Entry 4V3D (X-ray diffraction, 2.65 A resolution); this record covers chains C and D.

Chain C:
Protein: HB3VAR03 cidra domain
From: Plasmodium falciparum
Notes: fragment: cidra
Amino-acid sequence (251 residues; numbered 468 to 718; the number before each row is that of its first residue):
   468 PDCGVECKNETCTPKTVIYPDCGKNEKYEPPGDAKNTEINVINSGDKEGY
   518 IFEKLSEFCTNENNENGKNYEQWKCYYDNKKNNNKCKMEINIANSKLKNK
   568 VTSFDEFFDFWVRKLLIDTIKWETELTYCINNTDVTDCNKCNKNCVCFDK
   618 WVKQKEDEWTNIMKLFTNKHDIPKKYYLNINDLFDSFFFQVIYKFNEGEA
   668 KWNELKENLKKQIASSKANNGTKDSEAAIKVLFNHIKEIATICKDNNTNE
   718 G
Disordered / not traced: 468-502, 529-535, 558-564, 598-604, 685-691, 717-718
Disulfide bonds: Cys-526/Cys-614, Cys-542/Cys-553, Cys-596/Cys-608, Cys-612/Cys-710
What the authors report for this chain:
  - mutagenesis - F655L, F655Y: unchanged binding to Endothelial protein C receptor (chain D)

Chain D:
Protein: Endothelial protein C receptor
From: Homo sapiens
Notes: fragment: extracellular domain
UniProtKB: Q9UNN8 (EPCR_HUMAN); residues 8-177 here correspond to UniProt positions 25-194 (UniProt number = residue number + 17)
Amino-acid sequence (170 residues; numbered 8 to 177; the number before each row is that of its first residue):
     8 LQRLHMLQISYFRDPYHVWYQGNASLGGHLTHVLEGPDTNTTIIQLQPLQ
    58 EPESWARTQSGLQSYLLQFHGLVRLVHQERTLAFPLTIRCFLGCELPPEG
   108 SRAHVFFEVAVNGSSFVSFRPERALWQADTQVTSGVVTFTLQQLNAYNRT
   158 RYELREFLEDTCVQYVQKHI
Disordered / not traced: 8, 177
Disulfide bonds: Cys-101/Cys-169
Covalently attached groups: N-acetylglucosamine (NAG) linked to Asn-30, Asn-47, Asn-119, Asn-155
Ligand contacts: phosphatidylethanolamine (PTY): Leu-11, Met-13, Leu-14, Gln-15, Ala-31, His-39, Leu-41, Gln-57, Thr-65, Gly-68, Leu-69, Tyr-72, Gln-75, Phe-76, Leu-79, Val-80, Val-83, Leu-89, Ile-95, Leu-99, Phe-114, Val-116, Val-118, Phe-123, Trp-133, Thr-147, Leu-151, Arg-156, Thr-157, Glu-160, Leu-161, Phe-164, Thr-168, Tyr-172
Curated features (UniProtKB/Swiss-Prot):
  - glycosylation (N-linked (GlcNAc...) asparagine): Asn-30, Asn-47, Asn-119, Asn-155

How chain C and chain D interact:
Pairs across the interface (39):
  Asp-572(C) / Tyr-23(D)
  Asp-572(C) / His-24(D)  salt bridge
  Glu-573(C) / Tyr-23(D)
  Asp-576(C) / Tyr-23(D)
  Asp-576(C) / Arg-81(D)  salt bridge
  Asp-576(C) / Gln-85(D)  hydrogen bond
  Arg-580(C) / Gln-85(D)  hydrogen bond
  Lys-641(C) / Thr-46(D)
  Lys-642(C) / Tyr-23(D)  hydrogen bond (side chain-backbone)
  Lys-642(C) / His-24(D)  hydrogen bond
  Lys-642(C) / Thr-46(D)
  Asp-649(C) / Leu-74(D)
  Asp-652(C) / Ser-71(D)  hydrogen bond
  Asp-652(C) / Leu-74(D)
  Asp-652(C) / Gln-75(D)  hydrogen bond
  Ser-653(C) / Leu-74(D)
  Ser-653(C) / Gly-78(D)
  Ser-653(C) / Arg-81(D)  hydrogen bond
  Phe-654(C) / Arg-81(D)
  Phe-655(C) / Arg-156(D)
  Phe-656(C) / Gln-75(D)
  Phe-656(C) / Leu-79(D)  hydrophobic
  Phe-656(C) / Leu-82(D)
  Phe-656(C) / Tyr-154(D)  hydrophobic
  Phe-656(C) / Thr-157(D)
  Gln-657(C) / Gly-78(D)
  Gln-657(C) / Arg-81(D)  hydrogen bond
  Gln-657(C) / Leu-82(D)
  Gln-657(C) / Gln-85(D)  hydrogen bond
  Ile-659(C) / Tyr-154(D)
  Tyr-660(C) / Glu-86(D)
  Tyr-660(C) / Arg-87(D)
  Tyr-660(C) / Phe-146(D)  hydrophobic
  Tyr-660(C) / Gln-150(D)
  Tyr-660(C) / Tyr-154(D)
  Glu-666(C) / Tyr-154(D)
  Glu-666(C) / Asn-155(D)  hydrogen bond (side chain-backbone)
  Glu-666(C) / Arg-156(D)  hydrogen bond (side chain-backbone)
  Asn-670(C) / Arg-156(D)
Other interface residues (no listed pair), chain C (18 interface residues in all): Ser-570
Other interface residues (no listed pair), chain D (20 interface residues in all): Asp-45
Interface features reported in the paper:
  - hot spots on chain C (mutagenesis) - F656A (35-fold), F656V (4-fold), F656Y (4-fold), Q657K (200-fold): decreased binding to Endothelial protein C receptor (chain D)

Overview:
Chain C and chain D form an interface of 18 and 20 residues respectively, with 11 hydrogen bonds and 2 salt
bridges. Among the polar pairs are Asp-572(C)/His-24(D), Asp-576(C)/Arg-81(D) and Asp-576(C)/Gln-85(D). From
the paper: F656A, F656V and F656Y of chain C, among others, reduce binding to Endothelial protein C receptor
(chain D); F655L and F655Y of chain C leave binding to Endothelial protein C receptor (chain D) unchanged.
Here chain C is HB3VAR03 cidra domain (Plasmodium falciparum) and chain D is Endothelial protein C receptor
(Homo sapiens). Entry 4V3D (The CIDRa domain from HB3var03 PfEMP1 bound to endothelial protein C receptor) was
determined by X-ray diffraction, deposited together with 4V3E.
